PDB entry 7WAZ | electron microscopy, 3.40 A resolution | chains A and D of the 4 polymer chains in the assembly

== Chain A ==
Name: dPlmCasX
From: Planctomycetes bacterium
UniProtKB: A0A1G3BXR9 (A0A1G3BXR9_9BACT); numbering as in UniProt (aligned over 1-978)
Sequence (978 residues; numbered 1 to 978; the number before each row is that of its first residue):
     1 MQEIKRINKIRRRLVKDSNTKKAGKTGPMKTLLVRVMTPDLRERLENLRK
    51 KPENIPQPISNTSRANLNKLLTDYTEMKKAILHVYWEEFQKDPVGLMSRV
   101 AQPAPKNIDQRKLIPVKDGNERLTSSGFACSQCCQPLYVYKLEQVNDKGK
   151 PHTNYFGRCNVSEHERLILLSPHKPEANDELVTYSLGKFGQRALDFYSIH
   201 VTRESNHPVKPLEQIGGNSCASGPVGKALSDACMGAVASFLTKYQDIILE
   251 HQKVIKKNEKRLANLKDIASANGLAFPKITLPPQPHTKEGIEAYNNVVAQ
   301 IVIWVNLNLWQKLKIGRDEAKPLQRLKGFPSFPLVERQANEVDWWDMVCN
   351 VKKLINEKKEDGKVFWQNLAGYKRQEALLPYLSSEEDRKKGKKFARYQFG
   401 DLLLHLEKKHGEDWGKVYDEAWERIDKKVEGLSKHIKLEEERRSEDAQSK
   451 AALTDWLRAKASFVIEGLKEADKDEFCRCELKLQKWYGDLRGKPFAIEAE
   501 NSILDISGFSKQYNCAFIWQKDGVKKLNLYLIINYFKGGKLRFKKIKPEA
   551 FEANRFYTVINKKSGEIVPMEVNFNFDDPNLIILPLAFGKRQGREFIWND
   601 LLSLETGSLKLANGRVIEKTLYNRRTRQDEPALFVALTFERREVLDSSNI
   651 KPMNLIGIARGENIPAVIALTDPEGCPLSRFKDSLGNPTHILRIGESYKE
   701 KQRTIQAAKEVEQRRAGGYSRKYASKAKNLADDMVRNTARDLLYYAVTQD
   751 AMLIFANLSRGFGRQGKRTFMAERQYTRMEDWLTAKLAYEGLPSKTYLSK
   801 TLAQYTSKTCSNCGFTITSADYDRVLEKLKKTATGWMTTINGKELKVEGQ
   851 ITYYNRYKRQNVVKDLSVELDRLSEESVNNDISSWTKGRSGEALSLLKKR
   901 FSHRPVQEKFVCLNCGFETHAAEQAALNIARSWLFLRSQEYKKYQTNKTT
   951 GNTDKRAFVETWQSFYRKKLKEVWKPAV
Disordered / not traced: 1-3, 118-124, 175-182, 682-689
Sequence notes: engineered mutation Ala-659 (Asp in A0A1G3BXR9), Ala-756 (Glu in A0A1G3BXR9), Ala-922 (Asp in A0A1G3BXR9)

== Chain D ==
Molecule: 122-nt RNA strand
From: Planctomycetes bacterium
Sequence (122 nucleotides; each row starts with the number of its first residue):
     1 GGCGCGUUUAUUCCAUUACUUUGGAGCCAGUCCCAGCGACUAUGUCGUAU
    51 GGACGAAGCGCUUAUUUAUCGGAGAGAAACCGAUAAGUAAAACGCAUCAA
   101 AGUCCUGCAGCAGAAAAUCAAA
Disordered / not traced: 73-79

== Chain A / chain D interface ==
Residue-residue contacts - 135 pairs, chain A then chain D:
  Arg-6(A) with U8(D), hydrogen bond to the sugar; U9(D), sugar contact; A100(D), salt bridge to the phosphate; A101(D), phosphate contact
  Ile-7(A) with A101(D), hydrogen bond to the phosphate; G102(D), phosphate contact
  Asn-8(A) with A10(D), phosphate contact; A101(D), phosphate contact
  Arg-12(A) with A10(D), salt bridge to the phosphate
  Met-29(A) with U103(D), base contact
  Lys-30(A) with U103(D), salt bridge to the phosphate
  Thr-31(A) with U103(D), hydrogen bond to the sugar; C104(D), sugar contact
  Arg-35(A) with C19(D), sugar contact; U20(D), salt bridge to the phosphate
  Leu-41(A) with A18(D), sugar contact
  Arg-44(A) with C19(D), salt bridge to the phosphate
  Leu-45(A) with A18(D), base contact
  Arg-49(A) with C5(D), sugar contact; G6(D), phosphate contact
  Pro-56(A) with A18(D), base contact
  Asn-306(A) with A116(D), base contact
  Trp-310(A) with A116(D), base contact
  Lys-314(A) with U118(D), base contact
  Ile-315(A) with U118(D), base contact
  Gly-316(A) with A117(D), sugar contact; U118(D), hydrogen bond to the base
  Arg-317(A) with A116(D), hydrogen bond to the base; A117(D), base contact; U118(D), base contact
  Asp-318(A) with U118(D), hydrogen bond to the base
  Glu-319(A) with U118(D), hydrogen bond to the base; C119(D), base contact
  Lys-327(A) with G110(D), phosphate contact
  Gly-328(A) with G110(D), phosphate contact
  Pro-330(A) with C108(D), sugar contact
  Ser-331(A) with C108(D), sugar contact; A109(D), hydrogen bond to the phosphate
  Pro-333(A) with G107(D), sugar contact
  Leu-334(A) with G107(D), phosphate contact; C108(D), phosphate contact
  Arg-337(A) with G107(D), salt bridge to the phosphate; C108(D), salt bridge to the phosphate
  Gln-398(A) with C37(D), phosphate contact; G38(D), phosphate contact
  His-405(A) with A42(D), hydrogen bond to the base
  Lys-409(A) with A42(D), sugar contact
  Glu-420(A) with U43(D), base contact
  Glu-423(A) with U43(D), base contact
  Arg-424(A) with A42(D), base contact; U43(D), hydrogen bond to the base
  Lys-427(A) with U43(D), hydrogen bond to the sugar
  Lys-428(A) with G36(D), sugar contact
  Asn-501(A) with U106(D), hydrogen bond to the phosphate
  Ile-503(A) with C105(D), phosphate contact
  Lys-525(A) with C14(D), hydrogen bond to the base
  Lys-526(A) with A15(D), hydrogen bond to the base
  Leu-527(A) with A15(D), hydrogen bond to the base
  Asn-528(A) with U17(D), base contact
  Leu-529(A) with A15(D), base contact
  Ala-587(A) with C19(D), sugar contact
  Phe-588(A) with U17(D), hydrogen bond to the sugar; C19(D), base contact
  Gly-589(A) with U17(D), sugar contact; A18(D), phosphate contact; C19(D), base contact
  Lys-590(A) with A15(D), sugar contact; U16(D), hydrogen bond to the base; A18(D), hydrogen bond to the phosphate
  Arg-591(A) with U9(D), base contact; A10(D), salt bridge to the phosphate; A101(D), salt bridge to the phosphate; G102(D), salt bridge to the phosphate
  Gln-592(A) with C19(D), hydrogen bond to the base; G102(D), hydrogen bond to the base
  Arg-594(A) with A10(D), hydrogen bond to the base; A15(D), salt bridge to the phosphate
  Trp-598(A) with A10(D), base contact; C14(D), base contact; A15(D), phosphate contact; U17(D), sugar contact
  Asn-599(A) with C14(D), base contact
  Asp-600(A) with A10(D), base contact; U11(D), base contact; C13(D), hydrogen bond to the base; C14(D), hydrogen bond to the base
  Ile-617(A) with C104(D), sugar contact; C105(D), sugar contact
  Lys-619(A) with C105(D), salt bridge to the phosphate
  Leu-621(A) with U20(D), sugar contact
  Arg-624(A) with U21(D), salt bridge to the phosphate
  Arg-627(A) with C3(D), salt bridge to the phosphate
  Ala-636(A) with C104(D), sugar contact
  Glu-712(A) with U50(D), hydrogen bond to the sugar; G51(D), phosphate contact
  Arg-714(A) with G36(D), base contact
  Arg-715(A) with G36(D), hydrogen bond to the base; U48(D), hydrogen bond to the phosphate; A49(D), salt bridge to the phosphate; U50(D), salt bridge to the phosphate
  Ala-716(A) with G36(D), base contact; U50(D), base contact
  Gly-718(A) with U50(D), hydrogen bond to the sugar; G51(D), sugar contact
  Tyr-719(A) with G51(D), phosphate contact
  Ser-720(A) with G51(D), hydrogen bond to the phosphate; G52(D), phosphate contact
  Arg-721(A) with G52(D), phosphate contact
  Lys-722(A) with G1(D), hydrogen bond to the sugar
  Lys-726(A) with G1(D), salt bridge to the phosphate
  Asp-733(A) with U22(D), hydrogen bond to the sugar
  Asn-737(A) with A100(D), sugar contact
  Arg-740(A) with A100(D), hydrogen bond to the phosphate; A101(D), phosphate contact
  Arg-760(A) with A112(D), phosphate contact
  Gly-761(A) with A112(D), phosphate contact
  Gly-763(A) with A112(D), hydrogen bond to the sugar
  Gln-765(A) with A112(D), hydrogen bond to the base; G113(D), hydrogen bond to the base; A114(D), phosphate contact
  Gly-766(A) with G113(D), hydrogen bond to the base
  Lys-767(A) with G113(D), base contact; A114(D), base contact; A115(D), base contact
  Arg-774(A) with A112(D), hydrogen bond to the sugar
  Trp-782(A) with A101(D), sugar contact; G102(D), sugar contact
  Lys-786(A) with G102(D), salt bridge to the phosphate; U103(D), salt bridge to the phosphate
  Arg-856(A) with A115(D), base contact
  Tyr-857(A) with A116(D), hydrogen bond to the sugar; A117(D), hydrogen bond to the phosphate
  Lys-887(A) with A121(D), base contact; A122(D), salt bridge to the phosphate
  Gly-888(A) with A121(D), base contact
Interface residues without a listed pair, chain A (105 interface residues in all): Lys-5, Lys-9, Leu-33, Met-37, Lys-50, Lys-51, Pro-52, Asn-54, Lys-78, Ala-236, Glu-336, Glu-386, His-435, Tyr-622, Phe-634, Val-711, Arg-764, Thr-769, Met-771, Thr-886
Interface residues without a listed pair, chain D (53 interface residues in all): A35, A91, A92, C111

== Overview ==
Chain A and chain D form an interface of 105 and 53 residues respectively; the contacts include 38 hydrogen
bonds and 20 salt bridges. Polar pairs include Gly-316(A)/U118(D), Arg-317(A)/A116(D) and Asp-318(A)/U118(D).
Chain A is dPlmCasX and chain D is a 122-nt RNA strand, both from Planctomycetes bacterium; the structure,
PlmCasX-sgRNAv1-dsDNA ternary complex at ts loading state, was determined by electron microscopy (same
publication as 7WAY, 7WB0 and 7WB1).
